Entry 6A0U (X-ray diffraction, 1.93 A resolution); this record covers chain A.

== Chain A ==
Protein: Homoserine dehydrogenase
From: Thermus thermophilus HB8
Notes: EC 1.1.1.3
UniProt: Q5SL04 (Q5SL04_THET8); numbering as in UniProt (aligned over 1-332)
Sequence (332 residues; numbered 1 to 332; the number before each row is that of its first residue):
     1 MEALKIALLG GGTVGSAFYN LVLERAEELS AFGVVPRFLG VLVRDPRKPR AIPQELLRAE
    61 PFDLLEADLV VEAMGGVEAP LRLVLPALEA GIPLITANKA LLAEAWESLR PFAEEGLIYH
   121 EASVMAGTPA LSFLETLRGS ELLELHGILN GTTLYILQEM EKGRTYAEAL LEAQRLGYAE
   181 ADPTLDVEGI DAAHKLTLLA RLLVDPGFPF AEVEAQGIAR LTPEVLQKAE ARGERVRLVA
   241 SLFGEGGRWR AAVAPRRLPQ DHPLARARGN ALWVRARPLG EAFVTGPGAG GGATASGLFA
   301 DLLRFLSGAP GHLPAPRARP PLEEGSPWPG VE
Not modelled in the structure: 332
Metal / ion sites: Na+: Glu121, Val124, Ala126, Thr128
Ligand contacts:
  - L-homoserine (HSE): Lys99, Ser123, Leu149, Asn150, Gly151, Thr152, Tyr178, Ala179, Glu180, Asp186, Asp191, Gly288, Ala289
  - NADP (NAP; NADP nicotinamide-adenine-dinucleotide phosphate): Gly10, Gly11, Gly12, Thr13, Val14, Gly15, Leu42, Val43, Arg44, Asp45, Lys48, Arg50, Ala73, Met74, Gly75, Ala79, Ala97, Asn98, Lys99, Ala122, Gly177, Tyr178, Glu180, Ala289, Gly290, Thr294

== Overview ==
Ligands of chain A: NADP and L-homoserine. Glu121, Val124, Ala126 and Thr128 form the Na+ site.
Chain A is Homoserine dehydrogenase (Thermus thermophilus HB8); the structure, Homoserine dehydrogenase K195A
mutant from Thermus thermophilus HB8 complexed with HSE and NADP+, was determined by X-ray diffraction,
deposited together with 6A0R, 6A0S and 6A0T.
